PDB entry 2EZV | X-ray diffraction, 2.40 A resolution | chains F and B of the 4 polymer chains in the assembly

Chain F:
Molecule: 21-nt DNA strand
Sequence (21 nucleotides; numbered 1 to 21; the number before each row is that of its first residue):
     1 ATGTGGCCAACAAGGCCTATT
Disordered / not traced: 1-3, 19-21

Chain B:
Protein: Type II restriction enzyme SfiI
Notes: EC 3.1.21.4
UniProt: O52512 (T2S1_STRFI); residues 1-269 here = UniProt positions 1-269
Chain sequence (269 residues; row label = number of the first residue in the row):
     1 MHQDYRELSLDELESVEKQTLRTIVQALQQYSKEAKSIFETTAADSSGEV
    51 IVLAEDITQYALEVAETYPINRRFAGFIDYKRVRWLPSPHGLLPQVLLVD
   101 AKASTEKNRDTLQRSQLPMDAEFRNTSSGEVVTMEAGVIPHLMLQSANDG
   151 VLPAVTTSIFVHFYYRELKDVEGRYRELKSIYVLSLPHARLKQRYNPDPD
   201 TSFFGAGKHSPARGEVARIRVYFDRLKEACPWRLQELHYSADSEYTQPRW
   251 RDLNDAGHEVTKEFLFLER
Ion coordination: Ca2+: Asp79, Asp100, Ala101
What the authors report for this chain:
  - catalytic residues: Asp79, Asp100, Lys102
  - binding site for the 21-nt DNA strand (chain F): Ser46, Glu106, Arg109, Lys208, Ser210, Arg213, Arg218, Arg220
  - specificity-determining residues: Arg109
  - conformationally variable residues (order/disorder transition): Arg109

Interface between chain F and chain B:
Residue-residue contacts (13):
  DA13(F) with Ile51(B), phosphate contact; Arg218(B), base contact
  DG14(F) with Ile51(B), phosphate contact; Lys102(B), phosphate contact; Ala103(B), hydrogen bond to the phosphate; Lys208(B), base contact; Arg218(B), hydrogen bond to the base
  DG15(F) with Ser104(B), phosphate contact; Thr105(B), hydrogen bond to the phosphate; Tyr165(B), hydrogen bond to the phosphate; Lys208(B), hydrogen bond to the base
  DC16(F) with Glu106(B), hydrogen bond to the base; Lys208(B), base contact
Other interface residues (no listed pair), chain F (5 interface residues in all): DA12
Other interface residues (no listed pair), chain B (11 interface residues in all): Phe77, Gln113

Overview:
The interface between chain F and chain B involves 5 residues on one side and 11 on the other; the contacts
include 6 hydrogen bonds. Polar pairs include DG14(F)-Arg218(B), DG15(F)-Lys208(B) and DC16(F)-Glu106(B). From
the paper: catalytic residues Asp79(B), Asp100(B) and Lys102(B); a binding site for the 21-nt DNA strand
(chain F) at Ser46(B), Glu106(B) and Arg109(B) among others.
Here chain F is a 21-nt DNA strand and chain B is Type II restriction enzyme SfiI. Entry 2EZV (Crystal
structure of tetrameric restriction endonuclease SfiI bound to cognate DNA) was determined by X-ray
diffraction (same publication as 2F03).
